3E2S - chain A; structure by X-ray diffraction, 2.00 A resolution.

[Chain A]
Name: Proline dehydrogenase
From: Escherichia coli
Notes: EC 1.5.99.8
UniProtKB: P09546 (PUTA_ECOLI); numbering as in UniProt (aligned over 86-630)
Amino-acid sequence (551 residues; each row starts with the number of its first residue):
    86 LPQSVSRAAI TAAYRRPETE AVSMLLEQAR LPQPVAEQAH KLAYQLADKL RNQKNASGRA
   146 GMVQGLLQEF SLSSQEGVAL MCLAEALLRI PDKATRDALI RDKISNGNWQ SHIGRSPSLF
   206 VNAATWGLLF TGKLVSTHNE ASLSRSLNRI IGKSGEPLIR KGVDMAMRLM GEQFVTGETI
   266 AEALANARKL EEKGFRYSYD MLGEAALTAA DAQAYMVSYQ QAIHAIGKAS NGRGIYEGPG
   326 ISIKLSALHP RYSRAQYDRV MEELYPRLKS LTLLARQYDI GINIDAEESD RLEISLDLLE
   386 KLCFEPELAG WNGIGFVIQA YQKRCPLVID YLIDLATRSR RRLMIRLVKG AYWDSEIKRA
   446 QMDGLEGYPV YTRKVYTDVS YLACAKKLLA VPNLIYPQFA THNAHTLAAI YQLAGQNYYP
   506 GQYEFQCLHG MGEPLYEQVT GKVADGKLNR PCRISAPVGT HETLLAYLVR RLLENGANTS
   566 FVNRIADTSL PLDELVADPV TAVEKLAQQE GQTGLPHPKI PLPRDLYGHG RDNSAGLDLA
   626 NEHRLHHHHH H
Not modelled in the structure: 86-87, 185-239, 611-636
Differences from the reference sequence: engineered mutation S540 (Tyr in P09546); expression tag (631-636)
Ligand contacts:
  - FAD (flavin-adenine dinucleotide): D370, A371, V402, Q404, Y406, R431, V433, K434, G435, A436, Y437, W438, Y456, T457, R458, K459, T462, D463, A485, T486, H487, N488, T491, Q511, C512, L513, S540, E559, T564, S565, F566
  - proline (PRO): D285, K329, D370, A436, Y437, L513, S540, Y552, R555, R556
Reported in the primary citation:
  - mutagenesis - Y540S (6-fold): decreased catalytic activity on proline
  - binding site for proline: K329, D370, A436, Y437, L513, Y552, R555, R556
  - conformationally variable residues (side-chain flip): D285
  - binding site for flavin-adenine dinucleotide: R431
  - mutagenesis - Y540S: increased catalytic activity on hydroxyproline

[Overview]
Chain A binds proline and flavin-adenine dinucleotide. The paper reports a binding site for proline at K329,
D370 and A436 among others; Y540S reduces catalytic activity on proline.
Chain A is Proline dehydrogenase (Escherichia coli); the structure, Crystal Structure Reduced PutA86-630
Mutant Y540S Complexed with L-proline, was determined by X-ray diffraction (same publication as 3E2Q and
3E2R).
